PDB entry 1NRP | X-ray diffraction, 3.00 A resolution | chains H and R of the 3 polymer chains in the assembly

# Chain H
Name: Alpha-thrombin (large subunit)
Organism: Homo sapiens
Notes: EC 3.4.21.5
UniProtKB: P00734 (THRB_HUMAN); the construct lacks a stretch of the UniProt sequence and is renumbered around it, so the offset changes along the chain: 16-36 = UniProt 364-384; 37-60 = UniProt 386-409; 61-77 = UniProt 419-435; 78-97 = UniProt 437-456; 7 more segments
Amino-acid sequence (259 residues; row label = number of the first residue in the row; note: 1 number in that range is skipped by the numbering (no residue carries it; nothing is unmodelled there); a row labelled like 60A-60I holds insertion residues (60A, then the next letters in order)):
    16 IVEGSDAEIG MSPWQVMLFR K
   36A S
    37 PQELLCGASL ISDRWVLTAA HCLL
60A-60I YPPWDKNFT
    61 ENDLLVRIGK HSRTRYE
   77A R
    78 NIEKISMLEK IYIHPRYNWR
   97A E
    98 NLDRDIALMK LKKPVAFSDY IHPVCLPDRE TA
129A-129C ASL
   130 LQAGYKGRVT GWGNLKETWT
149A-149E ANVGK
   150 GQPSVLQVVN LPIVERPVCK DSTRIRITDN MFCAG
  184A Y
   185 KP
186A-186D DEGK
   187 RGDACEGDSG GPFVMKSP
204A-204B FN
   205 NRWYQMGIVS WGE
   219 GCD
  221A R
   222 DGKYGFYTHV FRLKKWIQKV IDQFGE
Unresolved in the structure: 149B, 247
Disulfides: Cys42-Cys58, Cys168-Cys182, Cys191-Cys220

# Chain R
Name: Receptor based peptide nr's
Organism: Homo sapiens
UniProtKB: P25116 (PAR1_HUMAN); numbering as in UniProt (aligned over 38-60)
Amino-acid sequence (23 residues; row label = number of the first residue in the row):
    38 LDPRSFLLRN PNDKYEPFWE DEE
Unresolved in the structure: 43-50, 56-60
Sequence notes: conflict Arg41 (Arg in P25116)
Modified / non-standard residues: Arg41 (beta-homoarginine; HMR)

# Chain H / chain R interface
Contacting residue pairs (18):
  His57(H) with Asp39(R), salt bridge
  Tyr60A(H) with Leu38(R)
  Trp60D(H) with Lys51(R); Tyr52(R); Glu53(R)
  Lys60F(H) with Asp39(R), salt bridge
  Leu99(H) with Leu38(R); Asp39(R)
  Cys191(H) with Pro40(R)
  Ser195(H) with Asp39(R), hydrogen bond; Pro40(R)
  Ser214(H) with Asp39(R), hydrogen bond (backbone-backbone); Pro40(R)
  Trp215(H) with Asp39(R); Pro40(R)
  Gly216(H) with Asp39(R); Pro40(R)
  Gly219(H) with Pro40(R), hydrogen bond (backbone-backbone)
Also at the interface, not in a pair above, chain H (17 interface residues in all): Trp96, Thr147, Ile174, Ala190, Glu192, Glu217
Also at the interface, not in a pair above, chain R (10 interface residues in all): Arg41, Ser42, Pro54, Phe55

# Overview
Chain H and chain R form an interface of 17 and 10 residues respectively; the contacts include 3 hydrogen
bonds and 2 salt bridges. Polar contacts include His57(H)-Asp39(R), Lys60F(H)-Asp39(R) and Ser195(H)-Asp39(R).
Chain H is Alpha-thrombin (large subunit) and chain R is Receptor based peptide nr's, both from Homo sapiens;
the structure, Crystallographic structures of thrombin complexed with thrombin receptor peptides: existence of
expected and novel binding modes, was determined by X-ray diffraction, deposited together with 1NRN, 1NRO,
1NRQ, 1NRR and 1NRS.
